7EQD - chains L and M of the 35 polymer chains in the assembly; structure by electron microscopy, 2.76 A resolution.

[Chain L]
Name: Reaction center protein L chain
Organism: Rhodospirillum rubrum
UniProtKB: P10717 (RCEL_RHORU); numbering as in UniProt (aligned over 2-276)
Chain sequence (275 residues; row label = number of the first residue in the row):
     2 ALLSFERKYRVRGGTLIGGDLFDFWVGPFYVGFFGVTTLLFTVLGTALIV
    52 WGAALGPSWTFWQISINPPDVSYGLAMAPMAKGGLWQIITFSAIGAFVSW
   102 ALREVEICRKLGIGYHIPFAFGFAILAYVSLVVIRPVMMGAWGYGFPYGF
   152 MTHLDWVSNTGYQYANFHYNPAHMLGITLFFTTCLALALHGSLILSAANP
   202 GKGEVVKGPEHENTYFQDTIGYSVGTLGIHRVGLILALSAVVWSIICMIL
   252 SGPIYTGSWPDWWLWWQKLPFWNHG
Bound ions: Fe ion: His191, His231 (shared with His218(M), Glu233(M), His265(M) of chain M)
Residues lining bound ligands:
  - Trans-Geranyl BACTERIOCHLOROPHYLL A (07D), molecule 1: Ile50, Phe62, Tyr129, Leu132, Phe147, Gly150, Phe151, Met152, His154, Leu155, Trp157, Val158
  - Trans-Geranyl BACTERIOCHLOROPHYLL A (07D), molecule 2: Phe98, Phe122, Ala125, Ile126, Ala128, Tyr129, Leu132, Trp157, Val158, Ser159, Thr161, Gly162, Tyr163, Phe168, His169, His174, Gly177, Ile178, Phe181, Phe182, Val242, Ser245, Ile246, Cys248, Met249
  - Trans-Geranyl BACTERIOCHLOROPHYLL A (07D), molecule 3: Val158, Tyr163, His169, Phe182
  - Trans-Geranyl BACTERIOCHLOROPHYLL A (07D), molecule 4: His169, Met175, Ile178, Thr179, Phe182, Thr183, Leu186
  - Trans-Geranyl BACTERIOPHEOPHYTIN A (08I), molecule 1: Thr39, Phe42, Thr43, Gly46, Thr47, Ile50, Ile90, Ser93, Ala94, Ala97, Phe98, Trp101, Glu105, Ile118, Ala121, Phe122, Phe124, Ala125, Tyr129, Phe147, Tyr149, Gly150, Phe151, His154, Phe181, Ala238, Leu239, Val242
  - Trans-Geranyl BACTERIOPHEOPHYTIN A (08I), molecule 2: Phe182, Cys185, Leu186, Ala189, Leu190, Ile221
  - RQ0 (2-azanyl-5-[(2E,6E,8E,10E,12E,14E,18E,22E,26E,30E,34E)-3,7,11,15,19,23,27,31,35,39-decamethyltetraconta-2,6,8,10,12,14,18,22,26,30,34,38-dodecaenyl]-3-methoxy-6-methyl-cyclohexa-2,5-diene-1,4-dione): Val27, Phe30, Val32, Leu40, Val44, Thr47, Ala48, Val51, Trp101, Arg104
  - ubiquinone-10 (U10), molecule 1: Pro172, Met175, Leu176, Thr179, Trp264
  - ubiquinone-10 (U10), molecule 2: Thr183, Ala187, Leu190, His191, Leu194, Ile195, Glu213, Asn214, Phe217, Ile221, Tyr223, Ser224, Val225, Gly226, Thr227, Ile230, Leu237
Swiss-Prot annotation at these positions:
  - binding site ((7R,8Z)-bacteriochlorophyll b): His154, His174
  - binding site (Fe cation): His191, His231
  - binding site (a ubiquinone): Phe217
From the paper describing this entry:
  - binding site for Trans-Geranyl BACTERIOCHLOROPHYLL A: His169, His174
  - Trans-Geranyl BACTERIOCHLOROPHYLL A coordination: His174

[Chain M]
Name: Reaction center protein M chain
Organism: Rhodospirillum rubrum (strain ATCC 11170 / ATH 1.1.1 / DSM 467 / LMG 4362 / NCIB 8255 / S1)
UniProtKB: Q2RQ26 (Q2RQ26_RHORT); residue numbers follow UniProt; this construct covers 2-306
Chain sequence (305 residues; numbered 2 to 306; the number before each row is that of its first residue):
     2 SEYQNILTGVQVRTAPHSAPIAKGIFPRLGKPGFSYWLGKIGDAQIGPIY
    52 LGTTGVLSLVFGFFAIEIIGFNLLASVNWSPMEFGRQFFWLGLEPPAAEY
   102 GLGFAPLAEGGWWQIAGFFLTTSILLWWVRMYRRARALKMGTHTAWAFAS
   152 AIFLFLSLGFIRPLLMGNFSESVPFGIFPHLEWTNSFSLNYGNFFYNPFH
   202 MLSIAFLYGSALLFAMHGATILAVSRLGGDREVEQITDRGTAAERAALFW
   252 RWTMGFNATMESIHRWAWWFAVLCTFTGAIGILLTGTVVDNWFEWGVKHG
   302 LAPAP
Disordered / not traced: 2
Bound ions: Fe ion: His218, Glu233, His265 (shared with His191(L), His231(L) of chain L)
Residues lining bound ligands:
  - Trans-Geranyl BACTERIOCHLOROPHYLL A (07D), molecule 1: Ile67, Leu121, Ile125, Phe149, Ala152, Leu155, Phe156, Leu159, Phe176, Trp184, Thr185, Asn186, Phe188, Ser189, Phe195, Phe196, His201, Ser204, Ile205, Leu208, Tyr209, Cys275, Thr276, Gly279, Ala280, Ile283
  - Trans-Geranyl BACTERIOCHLOROPHYLL A (07D), molecule 2: Phe89, Phe156, Leu159, Val174, Ile178, His181, Leu182, Trp184, Thr185
  - Trans-Geranyl BACTERIOCHLOROPHYLL A (07D), molecule 3: Thr185, Phe196, Tyr209
  - Trans-Geranyl BACTERIOCHLOROPHYLL A (07D), molecule 4: Phe196, Met202, Ile205, Ala206, Tyr209, Gly210, Leu213, Phe271
  - Trans-Geranyl BACTERIOPHEOPHYTIN A (08I), molecule 1: Ser59, Leu60, Gly63, Phe64, Ile67, Leu121, Ser124, Ile125, Trp128, Met132, Thr145, Ala148, Phe149, Ala152, Ala272, Val273, Thr276
  - Trans-Geranyl BACTERIOPHEOPHYTIN A (08I), molecule 2: Tyr209, Ala212, Leu213, Ala216, Met217, Trp251, Met255
  - spirilloxanthin (CRT): Phe64, Ile67, Glu68, Ile70, Gly71, Leu74, Phe89, Leu103, Phe105, Trp114, Gln115, Gly118, Phe119, Thr122, Phe156, Leu157, Gly160, Phe161, Phe170, Val174, Pro175, Phe176, Gly177, Ile178, His181
  - RQ0 (2-azanyl-5-[(2E,6E,8E,10E,12E,14E,18E,22E,26E,30E,34E)-3,7,11,15,19,23,27,31,35,39-decamethyltetraconta-2,6,8,10,12,14,18,22,26,30,34,38-dodecaenyl]-3-methoxy-6-methyl-cyclohexa-2,5-diene-1,4-dione): Leu214, Met217, His218, Thr221, Ile222, Ala244, Ala247, Ala248, Trp251, Thr254, Met255, Phe257, Asn258, Ala259, Thr260, Met261, Ile264, Trp267, Phe271
  - ubiquinone-10 (U10): Phe89, Phe90, Ile178, Phe179
From the paper describing this entry:
  - binding site for RQ0: His218, Ala259
  - binding site for Trans-Geranyl BACTERIOCHLOROPHYLL A: His201
  - Trans-Geranyl BACTERIOCHLOROPHYLL A coordination: His201

[Interface between chain L and chain M]
Contacting residue pairs (190):
  Leu4(L) with Leu249(M), hydrophobic; Arg252(M); Asn258(M)
  Phe6(L) with Arg240(M); Glu245(M)
  Glu7(L) with Leu249(M); Arg252(M), salt bridge; Trp253(M), hydrogen bond
  Lys9(L) with Glu245(M), salt bridge
  Tyr10(L) with Thr242(M), hydrogen bond; Glu245(M), hydrogen bond; Arg246(M); Leu249(M), hydrophobic; Trp253(M)
  Arg11(L) with Trp253(M)
  Trp26(L) with Trp253(M)
  Pro29(L) with Arg252(M); Trp253(M); Gly256(M)
  Phe30(L) with Trp253(M); Met255(M); Gly256(M)
  Tyr31(L) with Trp253(M), hydrogen bond (backbone-backbone)
  Thr61(L) with Gly301(M)
  Trp63(L) with Gly301(M); Leu302(M), hydrophobic
  Gln64(L) with Gly301(M), hydrogen bond (side chain-backbone); Ala303(M), hydrogen bond (side chain-backbone); Pro304(M)
  Trp101(L) with Thr254(M)
  Arg104(L) with Trp253(M), hydrogen bond (side chain-backbone); Thr254(M), hydrogen bond (side chain-backbone)
  Glu105(L) with Phe250(M); Thr254(M)
  Ile108(L) with Phe250(M), hydrophobic; Trp253(M), hydrophobic; Thr254(M)
  Cys109(L) with Phe250(M), hydrophobic
  Lys111(L) with Trp253(M)
  Leu112(L) with Arg246(M), hydrogen bond (backbone-side chain); Phe250(M), hydrophobic; Trp253(M), hydrophobic
  Ile114(L) with Ala224(M); Val225(M), hydrophobic
  Gly115(L) with Ala224(M), hydrogen bond (backbone-backbone); Arg227(M)
  His117(L) with Gln5(M), hydrogen bond; Ala220(M); Leu223(M), hydrogen bond (side chain-backbone); Ala224(M)
  Ile118(L) with Ala220(M), hydrophobic; Thr221(M); Phe250(M), hydrophobic; Trp251(M), hydrophobic
  Met152(L) with Tyr197(M), hydrophobic; Met202(M), hydrophobic; Leu302(M)
  Leu155(L) with Phe196(M)
  Asp156(L) with Tyr197(M), hydrogen bond
  Val158(L) with Phe196(M), hydrophobic
  Ser159(L) with Phe196(M)
  Tyr163(L) with Asn186(M), hydrogen bond; Leu190(M)
  Asn167(L) with Glu183(M), hydrogen bond; Asn186(M), hydrogen bond
  His169(L) with Leu182(M)
  Tyr170(L) with Phe179(M), hydrophobic; Glu183(M), hydrogen bond
  Met175(L) with Phe179(M), hydrophobic
  Phe181(L) with Leu208(M); Ala212(M), hydrophobic
  Phe182(L) with Leu208(M), hydrophobic
  Thr184(L) with Phe215(M)
  Cys185(L) with Leu208(M), hydrophobic; Ser211(M), hydrogen bond; Ala272(M)
  Ala187(L) with Phe215(M), hydrophobic
  Leu188(L) with Ser211(M); Phe215(M), hydrophobic; Ala268(M), hydrophobic
  Ala189(L) with Ala272(M), hydrophobic
  Leu190(L) with Thr145(M)
  His191(L) with His218(M); Glu233(M), salt bridge; His265(M), hydrogen bond
  Gly192(L) with His265(M)
  Ser193(L) with His144(M); Thr145(M); Ala148(M); Trp269(M), hydrogen bond
  Leu194(L) with Met141(M), hydrophobic; Thr145(M)
  Ile195(L) with Glu233(M); Ile237(M), hydrophobic; His265(M)
  Leu196(L) with His144(M); Glu262(M); Arg266(M)
  Ser197(L) with Met141(M); Gly142(M), hydrogen bond (backbone-backbone); His144(M)
  Asn200(L) with Gly142(M); His144(M); Glu262(M); Arg266(M), hydrogen bond
  Pro201(L) with Lys140(M); Met141(M); Gly142(M)
  Glu205(L) with Lys140(M)
  Val207(L) with Val234(M), hydrophobic; Thr238(M)
  Lys208(L) with Leu139(M); Lys140(M), hydrogen bond (side chain-backbone); Met141(M); Val234(M)
  Pro210(L) with Glu235(M)
  His212(L) with Ala20(M); Leu139(M); Met141(M)
  Glu213(L) with Val234(M)
  Asn214(L) with Asp44(M)
  Thr215(L) with Ser19(M); Ala20(M), hydrogen bond (side chain-backbone); Arg29(M); Leu139(M)
  Tyr216(L) with Met132(M), hydrogen bond (side chain-backbone); Arg135(M); Ala136(M); Leu139(M), hydrophobic; Thr145(M)
  Gln218(L) with Gln46(M), hydrogen bond; Gly48(M); Pro49(M); Ile50(M)
  Asp219(L) with Ile22(M); Arg29(M), salt bridge; Pro49(M); Ile50(M); Tyr51(M), hydrogen bond (backbone-backbone); Arg131(M), hydrogen bond (backbone-side chain)
  Thr220(L) with Trp128(M); Arg131(M), hydrogen bond (backbone-side chain); Met132(M); Arg135(M)
  Ile221(L) with Ile50(M)
  Gly222(L) with Ile47(M); Gly48(M), hydrogen bond (backbone-backbone)
  Tyr223(L) with Leu39(M), hydrogen bond (side chain-backbone); Gly43(M); Asp44(M), hydrogen bond (side chain-backbone); Gln46(M); Ile47(M), hydrophobic
  Ser224(L) with Asp44(M)
  Val225(L) with Gly43(M); Asp44(M), hydrogen bond (backbone-backbone)
  Gly226(L) with Asp44(M)
  Thr227(L) with Asp231(M), hydrogen bond (side chain-backbone)
  Leu228(L) with Asp231(M)
  Gly229(L) with Ile42(M)
  Ile230(L) with Phe215(M)
  His231(L) with His218(M), hydrogen bond; Gly219(M); Ile222(M); Glu233(M), salt bridge
  Arg232(L) with Asn6(M), hydrogen bond (side chain-backbone); Ile7(M); Thr9(M), hydrogen bond; Lys41(M), hydrogen bond (side chain-backbone); Ile42(M), hydrogen bond (side chain-backbone); Leu223(M)
  Gly234(L) with Phe215(M)
  Leu235(L) with Phe215(M); Ala216(M); Leu223(M), hydrophobic
  Ala238(L) with Ala212(M); Ala216(M), hydrophobic
  Trp264(L) with Trp91(M), hydrophobic; Phe179(M), hydrophobic
  Trp267(L) with Gly86(M), hydrogen bond (side chain-backbone); Arg87(M), hydrogen bond (side chain-backbone); Phe90(M); Trp91(M)
  Gln268(L) with Arg87(M), hydrogen bond (side chain-backbone); Trp91(M)
  Phe272(L) with Met83(M)
  Trp273(L) with Met83(M); Gly86(M); Arg87(M), hydrogen bond (backbone-side chain)
  Asn274(L) with Arg87(M)
  His275(L) with Arg87(M)
Interface residues without a listed pair, chain L (92 interface residues in all): Gly113, Ala121, Phe151, Ala198, Ala199, Val233, Ile236
Interface residues without a listed pair, chain M (100 interface residues in all): Tyr4, Leu8, His18, Gln88, Arg137, Thr185, Asn194, Met217, Ser226, Leu228, Ala248, Cys275, His300

[Overview]
Chain L and chain M form an interface of 92 and 100 residues respectively; the contacts include 43 hydrogen
bonds and 5 salt bridges. Among the polar pairs are Glu7(L)-Arg252(M), Lys9(L)-Glu245(M) and
His191(L)-Glu233(M). From the paper: a binding site for Trans-Geranyl BACTERIOCHLOROPHYLL A at His169(L),
His174(L) and His201(M); a binding site for RQ0 at His218(M) and Ala259(M).
Here chain L is Reaction center protein L chain (Rhodospirillum rubrum) and chain M is Reaction center protein
M chain (Rhodospirillum rubrum (strain ATCC 11170 / ATH 1.1.1 / DSM 467 / LMG 4362 / NCIB 8255 / S1)). Entry
7EQD (Structure of photosynthetic LH1-rc super-complex of rhodospirillum rubrum) was determined by electron
microscopy.
